5XS4 - chains B and C of the 3 polymer chains in the assembly; structure by electron microscopy, 3.10 A resolution.

[Chain B]
Name: Genome polyprotein
Source organism: Coxsackievirus A6
Notes: fragment: =325
Reference sequence: A0A0K2BNC7 (A0A0K2BNC7_9ENTO); residues 1-256 here correspond to UniProt positions 70-325 (UniProt number = residue number + 69)
Amino-acid sequence (256 residues; each row starts with the number of its first residue):
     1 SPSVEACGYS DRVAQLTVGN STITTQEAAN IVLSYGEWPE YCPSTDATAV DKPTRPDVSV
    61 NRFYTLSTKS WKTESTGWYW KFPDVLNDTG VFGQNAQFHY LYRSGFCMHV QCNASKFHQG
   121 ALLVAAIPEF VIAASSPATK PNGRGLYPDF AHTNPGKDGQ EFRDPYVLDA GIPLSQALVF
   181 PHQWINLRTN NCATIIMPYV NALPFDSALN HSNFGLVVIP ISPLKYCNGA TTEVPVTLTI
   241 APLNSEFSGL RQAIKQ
Not modelled in the structure: 1-29, 43-52, 138-145, 251-256

[Chain C]
Name: Genome polyprotein
Source organism: Coxsackievirus A6
Reference sequence: A0A0K2BNC7 (A0A0K2BNC7_9ENTO); residues 1-240 here correspond to UniProt positions 326-565 (UniProt number = residue number + 325)
Amino-acid sequence (240 residues; numbered 1 to 240; the number before each row is that of its first residue):
     1 GFPTELKPGT NQFLTTDDGT SPPILPGFEP TPLIHIPGEF TSLLDLCQIE TILEVNNTTG
    61 TIGVSRLLIP VRAQNNVDQL CASFQVDPGR NGPWQSTMVG QICRYYTQWS GSLKVTFMFT
   121 GSFMATGKML IAYTPPGSAQ PATREAAMLG THIVWDFGLQ SSVTLVIPWI SNTHFRAVKI
   181 GGVYDYYATG IVTIWYQTNF VVPPDTPTEA NIIALGAAQK NFTLKLCKDT DEIQQTAAYQ
Not modelled in the structure: 1-2, 60-61, 173-188, 231-240
From the paper describing this entry:
  - conformationally variable residues (order/disorder transition): Gln-74 to Val-77

[Chain B / chain C interface]
Residue-residue contacts - 53 pairs, chain B then chain C:
  Tyr-35(B) / Gly-38(C)
  Glu-37(B) / His-35(C)  salt bridge
  Glu-37(B) / Pro-37(C)
  Lys-116(B) / Phe-123(C)
  Lys-116(B) / Met-124(C)
  Phe-117(B) / Met-124(C)  hydrophobic
  Phe-117(B) / Asp-205(C)
  Phe-117(B) / Pro-207(C)
  Gln-119(B) / Thr-120(C)
  Gln-119(B) / Gly-121(C)
  Gln-119(B) / Ser-122(C)  hydrogen bond (side chain-backbone)
  Gln-119(B) / Pro-207(C)
  Gln-119(B) / Glu-209(C)  hydrogen bond (side chain-backbone)
  Gly-120(B) / Thr-120(C)
  Ala-121(B) / Thr-120(C)
  Tyr-166(B) / Glu-54(C)  hydrogen bond
  Tyr-166(B) / Gly-63(C)
  Tyr-166(B) / Val-64(C)
  Leu-174(B) / Leu-67(C)  hydrophobic
  Ser-175(B) / Thr-51(C)
  Ser-175(B) / Ile-52(C)  hydrogen bond (backbone-backbone)
  Ser-175(B) / Leu-67(C)
  Ser-175(B) / Ser-96(C)
  Gln-176(B) / Ser-96(C)  hydrogen bond (side chain-backbone)
  Gln-176(B) / Thr-97(C)  hydrogen bond (side chain-backbone)
  Gln-176(B) / Met-98(C)
  Gln-176(B) / Gln-101(C)
  Leu-178(B) / Glu-50(C)
  Leu-178(B) / Ile-52(C)  hydrophobic
  Val-179(B) / Ile-49(C)  hydrophobic
  Trp-184(B) / Ile-213(C)  hydrophobic
  Asn-186(B) / Phe-119(C)  hydrogen bond (side chain-backbone)
  Arg-188(B) / Phe-119(C)
  Arg-188(B) / Gly-121(C)
  Arg-188(B) / Ser-122(C)  hydrogen bond (side chain-backbone)
  Arg-188(B) / Phe-123(C)
  Arg-188(B) / Phe-157(C)  hydrogen bond (side chain-backbone)
  Arg-188(B) / Gly-158(C)
  Arg-188(B) / Ser-161(C)  hydrogen bond
  Thr-189(B) / Ser-161(C)
  Val-200(B) / Ile-36(C)  hydrophobic
  Val-200(B) / Pro-37(C)  hydrophobic
  Asn-201(B) / Ile-36(C)
  Ala-202(B) / Ile-34(C)
  Ile-221(B) / Ile-52(C)  hydrophobic
  Ile-221(B) / Leu-67(C)  hydrophobic
  Ile-221(B) / Leu-68(C)
  Ser-222(B) / Thr-120(C)
  Ser-222(B) / Asn-211(C)  hydrogen bond
  Lys-225(B) / Glu-209(C)
  Lys-225(B) / Asn-211(C)
  Cys-227(B) / Asp-205(C)
  Cys-227(B) / Thr-206(C)
Also at the interface, not in a pair above, chain B (29 interface residues in all): His-118, Tyr-199, Leu-203, Pro-204, Pro-223
Also at the interface, not in a pair above, chain C (40 interface residues in all): Leu-46, Arg-66, Gln-95, Met-118, Ala-125, Ala-210, Leu-215

[In short]
29 residues of chain B and 40 residues of chain C are in contact, with 11 hydrogen bonds and 1 salt bridge.
Among the polar pairs are Glu-37(B)/His-35(C), Gln-119(B)/Ser-122(C) and Gln-119(B)/Glu-209(C). The paper
reports conformational variability at Gln-74(C).
Chain B is Genome polyprotein and chain C is Genome polyprotein, both from Coxsackievirus A6; the structure,
Structure of Coxsackievirus A6 (CVA6) virus A-particle, was determined by electron microscopy (same
publication as 5XS5).
